PDB entry 9AXG | X-ray diffraction, 2.68 A resolution | chains A and B

Chain A (and B):
Molecule: Saposin-B
From: Homo sapiens
Notes: chain B of this document is another copy of the same molecule, construct and numbering; everything in this record applies to it too
Reference sequence: P07602 (SAP_HUMAN); residues 1-79 here correspond to UniProt positions 195-273 (UniProt number = residue number + 194)
Sequence (82 residues; each row starts with the number of its first residue; numbers below 1 keep their minus sign (Gly-2 is residue -2)):
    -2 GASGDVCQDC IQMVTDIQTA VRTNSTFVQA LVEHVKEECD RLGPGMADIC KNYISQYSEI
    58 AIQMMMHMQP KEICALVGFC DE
Not modelled in the structure: -2 to 0, 79 (chain B: 79)
Differences from the reference sequence: expression tag (-2 to 0)
Disulfide bonds: Cys4-Cys77, Cys7-Cys71, Cys36-Cys47
From the paper describing this entry:
  - post-translational modification sites: Asn21 (citing earlier work)

How chain A and chain B interact:
Pairs across the interface - 36 pairs, chain A then chain B:
  Asp2(A) with Asp13(B)
  Val3(A) with Asp13(B); Ile14(B)
  Asp6(A) with Gln9(B), hydrogen bond; Met10(B); Asp13(B)
  Cys7(A) with Met10(B), hydrophobic
  Gln9(A) with Asp6(B)
  Met10(A) with Asp6(B); Cys7(B), hydrophobic; Met10(B), hydrophobic
  Asp13(A) with Asp2(B); Val3(B); Asp6(B)
  Ile14(A) with Val3(B), hydrophobic; Phe76(B), hydrophobic
  Ala17(A) with Ala-1(B), hydrophobic
  Thr20(A) with Ala-1(B)
  Phe24(A) with Ser0(B)
  Leu28(A) with Val74(B); Gly75(B); Phe76(B), hydrophobic
  His31(A) with Ala72(B), hydrogen bond (side chain-backbone); Leu73(B), hydrogen bond (side chain-backbone); Gly75(B)
  Val32(A) with Val74(B)
  Glu35(A) with Leu73(B)
  Ala72(A) with His31(B), hydrogen bond (backbone-side chain)
  Leu73(A) with His31(B), hydrogen bond (backbone-side chain)
  Val74(A) with His31(B); Val32(B)
  Gly75(A) with Leu28(B); His31(B)
  Phe76(A) with Met10(B), hydrophobic; Ile14(B), hydrophobic; Leu28(B), hydrophobic
Interface residues without a listed pair, chain A (22 interface residues in all): Thr16, Asn21
Interface residues without a listed pair, chain B (21 interface residues in all): Ala17, Phe24, Glu35

Summary:
The interface between chain A and chain B involves 22 residues on one side and 21 on the other; the contacts
include 5 hydrogen bonds. Polar contacts include Asp6(A)-Gln9(B), His31(A)-Ala72(B) and His31(A)-Leu73(B).
From the paper: a modification site at Asn21(A).
Both chains are Saposin-B (Homo sapiens). Entry 9AXG (Human saposin B in the presence of
globotriaosylceramide-NBD) was determined by X-ray diffraction together with 9AVS from the same study.
